Entry 8YQT (electron microscopy, 2.56 A resolution); this record covers chains A and C of the 9 polymer chains in the assembly.

== Chain A ==
Protein: DNA-directed RNA polymerase subunit
From: African swine fever virus
Notes: EC 2.7.7.6
Reference sequence: A0A3S7XUW7 (A0A3S7XUW7_ASF); residues 1-1450 here = UniProt positions 1-1450
Sequence (1450 residues; row label = number of the first residue in the row):
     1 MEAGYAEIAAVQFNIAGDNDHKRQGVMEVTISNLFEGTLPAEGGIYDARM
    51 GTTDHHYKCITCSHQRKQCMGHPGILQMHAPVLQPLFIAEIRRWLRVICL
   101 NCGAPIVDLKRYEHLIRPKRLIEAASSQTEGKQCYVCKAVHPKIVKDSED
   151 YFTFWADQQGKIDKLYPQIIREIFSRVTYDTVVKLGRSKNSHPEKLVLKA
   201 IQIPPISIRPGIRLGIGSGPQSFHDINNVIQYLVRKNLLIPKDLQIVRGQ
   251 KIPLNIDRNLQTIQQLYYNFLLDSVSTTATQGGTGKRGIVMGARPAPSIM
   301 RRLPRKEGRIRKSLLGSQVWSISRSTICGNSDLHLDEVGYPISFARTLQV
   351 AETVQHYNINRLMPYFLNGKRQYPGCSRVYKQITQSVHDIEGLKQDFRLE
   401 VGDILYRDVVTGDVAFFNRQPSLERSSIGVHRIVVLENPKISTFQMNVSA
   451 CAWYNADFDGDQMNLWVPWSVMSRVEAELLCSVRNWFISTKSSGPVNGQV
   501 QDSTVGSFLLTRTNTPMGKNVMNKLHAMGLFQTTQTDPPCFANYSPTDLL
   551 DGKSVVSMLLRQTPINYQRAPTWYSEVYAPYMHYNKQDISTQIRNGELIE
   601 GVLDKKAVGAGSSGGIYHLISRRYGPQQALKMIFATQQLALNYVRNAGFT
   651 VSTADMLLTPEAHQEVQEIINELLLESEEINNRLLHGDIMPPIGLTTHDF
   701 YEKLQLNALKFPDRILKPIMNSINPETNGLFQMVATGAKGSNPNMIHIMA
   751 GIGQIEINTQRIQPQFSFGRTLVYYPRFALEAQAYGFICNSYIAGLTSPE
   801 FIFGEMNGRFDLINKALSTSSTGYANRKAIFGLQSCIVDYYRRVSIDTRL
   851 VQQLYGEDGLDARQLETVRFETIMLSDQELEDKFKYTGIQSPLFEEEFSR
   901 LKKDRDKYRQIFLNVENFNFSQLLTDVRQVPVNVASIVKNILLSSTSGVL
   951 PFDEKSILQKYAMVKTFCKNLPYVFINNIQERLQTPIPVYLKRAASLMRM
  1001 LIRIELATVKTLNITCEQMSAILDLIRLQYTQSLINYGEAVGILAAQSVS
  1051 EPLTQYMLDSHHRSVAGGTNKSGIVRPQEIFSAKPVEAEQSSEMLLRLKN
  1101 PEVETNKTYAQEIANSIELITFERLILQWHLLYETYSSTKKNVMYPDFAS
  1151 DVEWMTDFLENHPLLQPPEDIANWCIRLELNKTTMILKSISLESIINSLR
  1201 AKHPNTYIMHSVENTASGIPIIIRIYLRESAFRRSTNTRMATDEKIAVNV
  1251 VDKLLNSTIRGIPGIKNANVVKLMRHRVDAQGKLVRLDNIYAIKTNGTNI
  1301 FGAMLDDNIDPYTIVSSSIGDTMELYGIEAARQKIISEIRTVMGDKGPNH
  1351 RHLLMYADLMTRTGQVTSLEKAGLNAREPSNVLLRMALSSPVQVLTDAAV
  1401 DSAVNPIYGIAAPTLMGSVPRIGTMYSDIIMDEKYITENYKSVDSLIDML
Disordered / not traced: 213-223, 276-296, 1443-1450
Metal / ion sites: Zn2+: Cys59, Cys62, Cys69, His72; Mg2+: Asp457, Asp459, Asp461

== Chain C ==
Protein: DNA-directed RNA polymerase RPB3-11 homolog
From: African swine fever virus
Reference sequence: A0A2X0RUE7 (A0A2X0RUE7_ASF); numbering as in UniProt (aligned over 1-359)
Sequence (359 residues; each row starts with the number of its first residue):
     1 MEKIFQNVEIKPFLIDFSNLFIKNAAKKLFQLEEQLPLVPVNVVMDFKGI
    51 SRAAVHGLSRVLQDEIPNYMLDIKPGGYKIEDSTDLFMTEQFIRNRINFI
   101 PIYAKNETLVFALRSLNNSCEVKTIYSRDLIQVAGPKLKYPIFNPTFEIG
   151 FLQPGKSLIIEDIYIKKGIGRKHAAFNLAVKTHFSHLDIEQYPTDKKEYM
   201 ALSGYKQSSMTSDPRHHRLGLCFPAVPLPHINQAVRTYLKNACRIIIGRI
   251 QSIQKIYENFEEPQPELVLFSMDEEKTKAIITIKDETHTIGNLLKTYIYE
   301 MIPDISFVGYQCVPHKQEMVLTIIHKASQEDLITLLEKSIQNIIQTFQIL
   351 EKNVDELIA

== Chain A / chain C interface ==
Contacting residue pairs (54):
  Asn330(A) with His315(C)
  Asp332(A) with Val313(C); Pro314(C); His315(C)
  Val434(A) with His315(C)
  Asn438(A) with Gln317(C)
  Pro516(A) with Leu202(C), hydrophobic
  Met517(A) with Tyr205(C); Lys206(C); Gln207(C); Ser208(C)
  Val521(A) with Met210(C); Thr211(C)
  Met522(A) with Met210(C)
  Asn523(A) with Met210(C), hydrogen bond (backbone-backbone); Thr211(C)
  Lys524(A) with Tyr299(C); Pro303(C), hydrogen bond (side chain-backbone); Asp304(C); Ile305(C), hydrogen bond (side chain-backbone)
  Leu525(A) with Lys295(C); Tyr299(C)
  His526(A) with Arg52(C); Ser209(C), hydrogen bond (side chain-backbone); Met210(C), hydrogen bond (side chain-backbone)
  Met528(A) with Tyr299(C), hydrophobic; Phe307(C); Val308(C)
  Gln532(A) with Lys295(C); Phe307(C); Gly309(C); Tyr310(C); Gln311(C)
  Thr533(A) with Gln311(C)
  Gln535(A) with Gln311(C)
  Asp537(A) with Lys278(C), salt bridge
  Pro538(A) with Phe307(C), hydrophobic; Ile324(C), hydrophobic
  Pro539(A) with Ser306(C)
  Cys540(A) with Lys276(C); Ser306(C); Lys326(C)
  Phe541(A) with Ile305(C); Ser306(C), hydrogen bond (backbone-backbone)
  Ala542(A) with Asp304(C); Ile305(C); Ser306(C); Lys326(C)
  Pro546(A) with Tyr299(C); Pro303(C), hydrophobic
  Leu549(A) with Thr211(C)
  Tyr643(A) with Met210(C)
  Asn646(A) with Ser209(C), hydrogen bond; Met210(C)
Interface residues without a listed pair, chain A (33 interface residues in all): Leu333, Leu436, Glu437, Phe531, Tyr544, Ala647, Thr727
Interface residues without a listed pair, chain C (31 interface residues in all): Tyr192, Ala201, Ser212

== Overview ==
Chain A and chain C form an interface of 33 and 31 residues respectively, with 7 hydrogen bonds and 1 salt
bridge. Polar contacts include Asp537(A)-Lys278(C), Lys524(A)-Pro303(C) and Lys524(A)-Ile305(C). Cys59(A),
Cys62(A), Cys69(A) and His72(A) form the Zn2+ site.
Here chain A is DNA-directed RNA polymerase subunit and chain C is DNA-directed RNA polymerase RPB3-11
homolog, both from African swine fever virus. Entry 8YQT (African swine fever virus RNA Polymerase-M1249L
complex2) was determined by electron microscopy (same publication as 8YQU, 8YQV, 8YQW, 8YQX, 8YQY and 8YQZ).
